Entry 5CCG (X-ray diffraction, 3.50 A resolution); this record covers chains B and C of the 6 polymer chains in the assembly.

== Chain B ==
Molecule: Syntaxin-1A
Organism: Rattus norvegicus
UniProtKB: P32851 (STX1A_RAT); numbering as in UniProt (aligned over 191-256)
Chain sequence (67 residues; row label = number of the first residue in the row):
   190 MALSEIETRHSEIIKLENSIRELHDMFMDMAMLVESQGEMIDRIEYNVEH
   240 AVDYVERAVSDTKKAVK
Not modelled in the structure: 190
Construct notes: initiating methionine (190)
UniProt features mapped onto this chain:
  - site: K253, A254 (Microbial infection: Cleavage)
  - cross-link (Glycyl lysine isopeptide (Lys-Gly)): K252 (interchain with G-Cter in SUMO), K253 (interchain with G-Cter in SUMO), K256 (interchain with G-Cter in SUMO)

== Chain C ==
Molecule: Synaptosomal-associated protein 25
Organism: Rattus norvegicus
UniProtKB: P60881 (SNP25_RAT), isoform P60881-2; residues 7-83 here = UniProt positions 7-83
Chain sequence (77 residues; each row starts with the number of its first residue):
     7 MRNELEEMQRRADQLADESLESTRRMLQLVEESKDAGIRTLVMLDEQGEQ
    57 LDRVEEGMNHINQDMKEAEKNLKDLGK
Not modelled in the structure: 7-8, 83
Metal / ion sites: Ca2+ near E61 (its only coordinating residue here)

== How chain B and chain C interact ==
Contacting residue pairs (46):
  L192(B) - M14(C)  hydrophobic
  E196(B) - L21(C)
  H199(B) - L21(C)  hydrogen bond (side chain-backbone)
  H199(B) - E24(C)
  H199(B) - S25(C)  hydrogen bond
  I202(B) - S25(C)
  I202(B) - S28(C)
  I202(B) - M32(C)
  L205(B) - M32(C)  hydrophobic
  E206(B) - S28(C)  hydrogen bond
  E206(B) - R31(C)  salt bridge
  E206(B) - M32(C)
  I209(B) - V36(C)  hydrophobic
  R210(B) - R31(C)
  R210(B) - L35(C)
  H213(B) - L35(C)
  H213(B) - E38(C)
  H213(B) - S39(C)  hydrogen bond
  F216(B) - S39(C)
  M217(B) - E38(C)
  M219(B) - T46(C)
  A220(B) - A42(C)
  A220(B) - R45(C)
  A220(B) - T46(C)
  A220(B) - M49(C)
  V223(B) - T46(C)
  V223(B) - M49(C)  hydrophobic
  V223(B) - L50(C)  hydrophobic
  V223(B) - Q53(C)  hydrogen bond (backbone-side chain)
  E224(B) - M49(C)
  G227(B) - Q53(C)
  I230(B) - Q53(C)
  I230(B) - Q56(C)
  D231(B) - Q56(C)  hydrogen bond
  E234(B) - Q56(C)  hydrogen bond
  E234(B) - R59(C)  salt bridge
  V237(B) - V60(C)  hydrophobic
  E238(B) - R59(C)  salt bridge
  V241(B) - I67(C)  hydrophobic
  V244(B) - I67(C)  hydrophobic
  V244(B) - D70(C)
  V248(B) - D70(C)
  V248(B) - A74(C)  hydrophobic
  T251(B) - A74(C)
  T251(B) - N77(C)
  K252(B) - N77(C)
Other interface residues (no listed pair), chain B (31 interface residues in all): I195, I203, Q226, A240, V255
Other interface residues (no listed pair), chain C (32 interface residues in all): A18, T29, G43, L57, G63, M64, M71, L81

== Overview ==
31 residues of chain B face 32 of chain C across their interface, with 7 hydrogen bonds and 3 salt bridges.
Among the polar pairs are E206(B)-R31(C), E234(B)-R59(C) and E238(B)-R59(C).
Chain B is Syntaxin-1A and chain C is Synaptosomal-associated protein 25, both from Rattus norvegicus; the
structure, Structure of the Ca2+-bound synaptotagmin-1 SNARE complex (long unit cell form), was determined by
X-ray diffraction together with 5CCH, 5CCI and 5CCJ from the same study.
